8EW3 - chains B and D of the 6 polymer chains in the assembly; structure by electron microscopy, 2.65 A resolution.

# Chain B
Name: Na(+)-translocating NADH-quinone reductase subunit B
From: Vibrio cholerae O395
Notes: EC 7.2.1.1
UniProt: A0A085SSI3 (A0A085SSI3_VIBCL); residue numbers follow UniProt; this construct covers 1-415
Amino-acid sequence (415 residues; numbered 1 to 415; the number before each row is that of its first residue):
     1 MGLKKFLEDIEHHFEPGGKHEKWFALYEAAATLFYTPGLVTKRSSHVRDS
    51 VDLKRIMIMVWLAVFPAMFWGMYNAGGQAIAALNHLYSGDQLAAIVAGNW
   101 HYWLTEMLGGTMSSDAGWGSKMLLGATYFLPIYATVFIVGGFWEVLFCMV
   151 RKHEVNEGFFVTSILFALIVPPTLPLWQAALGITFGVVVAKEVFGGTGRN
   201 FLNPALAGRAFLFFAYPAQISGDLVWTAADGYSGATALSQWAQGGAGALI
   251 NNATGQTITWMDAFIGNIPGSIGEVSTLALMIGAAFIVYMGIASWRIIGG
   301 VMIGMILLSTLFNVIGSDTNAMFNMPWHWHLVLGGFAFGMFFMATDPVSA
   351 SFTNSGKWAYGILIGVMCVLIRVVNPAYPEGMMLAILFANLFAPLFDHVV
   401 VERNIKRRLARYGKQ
Not modelled in the structure: 1-2, 415
Covalent attachments: flavin mononucleotide (FMN) linked to T236
Small-molecule neighbours:
  - FMN (flavin mononucleotide), molecule 1: I169, L206, R209, F213, W226, A237, L238, S239, G270, S271, E274, G334, G335, F338, G339, M343, Y378, P379, E380, G381, M382, M383, L384
  - FMN, molecule 2: F213, F214, P217, S221, G222, D223, Q243, A377, Y378, P379
  - riboflavin (RBF): I56, M57, V60, G158, V161, T162, L165, K191, G196, T197, G198, R199, N200, N203, P204, A205, I292, A293, F342, M343, T345, D346, P347, V348, S349
  - ubiquinone-1 (UQ1): A29, L33, K54, M57, I58, F137, V145, V155, N156, E157, G158, F159, F160

# Chain D
Name: Na(+)-translocating NADH-quinone reductase subunit D
From: Vibrio cholerae O395
Notes: EC 7.2.1.1
UniProt: A5F5Y6 (NQRD_VIBC3); residue numbers follow UniProt; this construct covers 1-210
Amino-acid sequence (210 residues; each row starts with the number of its first residue):
     1 MSSAKELKKSVLAPVLDNNPIALQVLGVCSALAVTTKLETAFVMTLAVMF
    51 VTALSNFFVSLIRNHIPNSVRIIVQMAIIASLVIVVDQILKAYLYDISKQ
   101 LSVFVGLIITNCIVMGRAEAFAMKSEPIPSFIDGIGNGLGYGFVLMTVGF
   151 FRELLGSGKLFGLEVLPLISNGGWYQPNGLMLLAPSAFFLIGFMIWAIRT
   201 FKPEQVEAKE
Not modelled in the structure: 1-7, 210
Metal / ion sites: 2Fe-2S cluster Fe: C29, C112 (shared with 2 residues of chain E)
Small-molecule neighbours: 2Fe-2S cluster (FES): G27, V28, C29, T110, N111, C112

# Chain B / chain D interface
Contacting residue pairs (16; chain B residue first):
  W177(B) with Q176(D)
  Q178(B) with Q176(D)
  F185(B) with F189(D), hydrophobic
  F211(B) with N178(D); L180(D), hydrophobic
  F214(B) with G179(D); L180(D); L183(D), hydrophobic
  A215(B) with P177(D); N178(D); G179(D), hydrogen bond (backbone-backbone); L180(D)
  Y216(B) with Q176(D); P177(D); N178(D), hydrogen bond
  Q219(B) with Q176(D), hydrogen bond
Also at the interface, not in a pair above, chain B (11 interface residues in all): F147, V189, V193
Also at the interface, not in a pair above, chain D (9 interface residues in all): F193, W196

# Overview
11 residues of chain B and 9 residues of chain D are in contact, with 3 hydrogen bonds. Among the polar pairs
are Y216(B)-N178(D), Q219(B)-Q176(D) and A215(B)-G179(D). Bound to chain B: riboflavin, ubiquinone-1 and
flavin mononucleotide. Bound to chain D: 2Fe-2S cluster.
Here chain B is Na(+)-translocating NADH-quinone reductase subunit B and chain D is Na(+)-translocating
NADH-quinone reductase subunit D, both from Vibrio cholerae O395. Entry 8EW3 (Cryo EM structure of Vibrio
cholerae NQR) was determined by electron microscopy.
